Entry 7XG0 (electron microscopy, 2.60 A resolution); this record covers chains A and J of the 11 polymer chains in the assembly.

[Chain A]
Molecule: Csf1
Organism: Pseudomonas aeruginosa
Sequence (253 residues; numbered -9 to 243; the number before each row is that of its first residue; numbers below 1 keep their minus sign (His-9 is residue -9)):
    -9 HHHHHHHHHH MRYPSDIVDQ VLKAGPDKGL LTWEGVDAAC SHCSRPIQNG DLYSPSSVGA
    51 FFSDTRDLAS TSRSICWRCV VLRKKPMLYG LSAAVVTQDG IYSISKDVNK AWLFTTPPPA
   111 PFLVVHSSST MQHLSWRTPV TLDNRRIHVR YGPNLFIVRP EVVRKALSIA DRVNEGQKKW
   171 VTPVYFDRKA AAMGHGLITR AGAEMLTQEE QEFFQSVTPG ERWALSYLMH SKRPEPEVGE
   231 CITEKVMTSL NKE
Disordered / not traced: -9 to 0, 242-243
Metal / ion sites: Zn2+: Cys30, His32, Cys66, Cys69

[Chain J]
Molecule: NTS
Sequence (54 nucleotides; row label = number of the first residue in the row):
     1 AACACCCTTT CTGGAGCAAC ACCTGAAGGA AGGCTTGATG AGCAAGTGCG GCAG
Disordered / not traced: 1, 20-54

[Interface between chain A and chain J]
Contacting residue pairs (20; chain A residue first):
  Phe51(A) - DT8(J)  base contact
  Lys75(A) - DT10(J)  hydrogen bond to the base
  Tyr79(A) - DT12(J)  base contact
  Ser95(A) - DG13(J)  phosphate contact
  Ser95(A) - DG14(J)  hydrogen bond to the phosphate
  Lys96(A) - DG14(J)  salt bridge to the phosphate
  Asp97(A) - DG14(J)  phosphate contact
  Asp97(A) - DA15(J)  phosphate contact
  Thr120(A) - DT12(J)  hydrogen bond to the base
  Met121(A) - DC11(J)  base contact
  Tyr175(A) - DA18(J)  stacking on the base
  Lys179(A) - DG14(J)  base contact
  Ala182(A) - DA18(J)  base contact
  Gly184(A) - DA18(J)  base contact
  Thr189(A) - DA18(J)  phosphate contact
  Thr189(A) - DA19(J)  phosphate contact
  Arg190(A) - DA19(J)  hydrogen bond to the phosphate
  Ala191(A) - DA19(J)  phosphate contact
  His220(A) - DG16(J)  sugar contact
  Lys222(A) - DG16(J)  salt bridge to the phosphate
Also at the interface, not in a pair above, chain A (20 interface residues in all): Thr172, Ser221, Lys235
Also at the interface, not in a pair above, chain J (12 interface residues in all): DC7, DC17

[Overview]
20 residues of chain A and 12 residues of chain J are in contact; the contacts include 4 hydrogen bonds, 2
salt bridges and 1 aromatic stacking contact. Among the polar pairs are Lys75(A)-DT10(J), Thr120(A)-DT12(J)
and Ser95(A)-DG14(J). Cys30(A), His32(A), Cys66(A) and Cys69(A) coordinate Zn2+.
Here chain A is Csf1 (Pseudomonas aeruginosa) and chain J is NTS. Entry 7XG0 (CryoEM structure of type IV-A
Csf-crRNA-dsDNA ternary complex) was determined by electron microscopy together with 7XF1, 7XFZ, 7XG1, 7XG2,
7XG3 and 7XG4 from the same study.
